Entry 7UYA (X-ray diffraction, 1.01 A resolution); this record covers chain A.

Chain A:
Molecule: Beta-lactamase VIM-1
From: Pseudomonas aeruginosa
UniProtKB: Q9XAY4 (Q9XAY4_PSEAI); residue numbers follow UniProt; this construct covers 27-266
Chain sequence (246 residues; each row starts with the number of its first residue):
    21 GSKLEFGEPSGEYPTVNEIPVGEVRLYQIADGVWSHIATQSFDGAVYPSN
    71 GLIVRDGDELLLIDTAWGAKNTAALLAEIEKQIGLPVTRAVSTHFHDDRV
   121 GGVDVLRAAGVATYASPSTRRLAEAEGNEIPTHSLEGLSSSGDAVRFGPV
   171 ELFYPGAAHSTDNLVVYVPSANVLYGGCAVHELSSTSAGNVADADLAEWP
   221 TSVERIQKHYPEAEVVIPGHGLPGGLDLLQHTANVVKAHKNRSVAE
Not modelled in the structure: 21-31, 262-266
Differences from the reference sequence: expression tag (21-26)
Bound ions: Zn2+ site 1: His114, His116, His179 (together with OKC); Zn2+ site 2: Asp118, Cys198, His240 (together with OKC)
Ligand contacts: OKC ((2M)-4'-(piperidin-4-yl)-2-(1H-tetrazol-5-yl)[1,1'-biphenyl]-3-sulfonamide): Phe62, Tyr67, Trp87, His114, His116, Asp118, His179, Cys198, His201, Ser205, Ser207, Ala208, Gly209, Asn210, His240

Overview:
Ligands of chain A: compound OKC. The Zn2+ site 1 is built by His114, His116 and His179. Asp118, Cys198 and
His240 form the Zn2+ site 2.
Chain A is Beta-lactamase VIM-1 (Pseudomonas aeruginosa); the structure, Inhibitor bound VIM1, was determined
by X-ray diffraction (same publication as 7UYB and 7UYD).
